Entry 5HA5 (X-ray diffraction, 1.95 A resolution); this record covers chains A and D of the 4 polymer chains in the assembly.

== Chain A (and D) ==
Name: Brucella ovis oxidoreductase
Organism: Brucella ovis IntaBari-2002-82-58
Notes: chain D of this document is another copy of the same molecule, construct and numbering; everything in this record applies to it too
Reference sequence: N8N848 (N8N848_BRUOV); residues 9-258 here correspond to UniProt positions 1-250 (UniProt number = residue number - 8)
Sequence (250 residues; each row starts with the number of its first residue):
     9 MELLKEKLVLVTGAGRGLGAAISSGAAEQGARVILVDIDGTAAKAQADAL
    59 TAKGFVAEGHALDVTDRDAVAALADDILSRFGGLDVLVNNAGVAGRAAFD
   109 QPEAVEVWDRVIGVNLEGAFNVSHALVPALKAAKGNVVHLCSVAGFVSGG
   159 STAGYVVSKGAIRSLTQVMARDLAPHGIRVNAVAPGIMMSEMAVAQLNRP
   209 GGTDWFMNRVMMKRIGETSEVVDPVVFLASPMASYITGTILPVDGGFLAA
From the paper describing this entry:
  - catalytic residues: Tyr163 (proposed by the authors, not directly observed)
  - catalytic residues: Ser150 (by similarity / conservation)
  - binding site for the ligand NAD: Asp45, Ser150, Tyr163, Lys167, Met196, Ser198
  - specificity-determining residues: Asp45
  - conformationally variable residues (order/disorder transition): Ser198 to Gly210

== Interface between chain A and chain D ==
Contacting residue pairs (17):
  Val155(A) with Leu256(D); Ala257(D); Ala258(D)
  Ser156(A) with Met219(D); Ala257(D), hydrogen bond (backbone-backbone); Ala258(D)
  Gly157(A) with Ala258(D), hydrogen bond (backbone-backbone)
  Arg217(A) with Arg217(D); Ala258(D), hydrogen bond (side chain-backbone)
  Met219(A) with Ser156(D)
  Leu256(A) with Val155(D)
  Ala257(A) with Val155(D); Ser156(D), hydrogen bond (backbone-backbone)
  Ala258(A) with Val155(D); Ser156(D); Gly157(D), hydrogen bond (backbone-backbone); Arg217(D), hydrogen bond (backbone-side chain)

== Overview ==
The chain A/chain D interface involves 8 residues from each chain, with 6 hydrogen bonds. Among the polar
pairs are Gly157(A)-Ala258(D), Arg217(A)-Ala258(D) and Ser156(A)-Ala257(D). From the paper: catalytic residues
Tyr163(A) and Ser150(A); a binding site for the ligand NAD at Asp45(A), Ser150(A) and Tyr163(A) among others.
Both chains are Brucella ovis oxidoreductase (Brucella ovis IntaBari-2002-82-58). Entry 5HA5 (Crystal
structure of an NAD-bound oxidoreductase from Brucella ovis) was determined by X-ray diffraction, deposited
together with 5ER6.
